5S5I - chains B and C of the 6 polymer chains in the assembly; structure by X-ray diffraction, 2.49 A resolution.

[Chain B]
Protein: Tubulin beta-2B chain
From: Bos taurus
UniProt: Q6B856 (TBB2B_BOVIN); the author numbering skips numbers that UniProt does not, so the offset changes along the chain: 1-42 = UniProt 1-42; 45-360 = UniProt 43-358; 369-455 = UniProt 359-445
Sequence (445 residues; row label = number of the first residue in the row; note: 10 numbers in that range are skipped by the numbering (no residue carries them; nothing is unmodelled there)):
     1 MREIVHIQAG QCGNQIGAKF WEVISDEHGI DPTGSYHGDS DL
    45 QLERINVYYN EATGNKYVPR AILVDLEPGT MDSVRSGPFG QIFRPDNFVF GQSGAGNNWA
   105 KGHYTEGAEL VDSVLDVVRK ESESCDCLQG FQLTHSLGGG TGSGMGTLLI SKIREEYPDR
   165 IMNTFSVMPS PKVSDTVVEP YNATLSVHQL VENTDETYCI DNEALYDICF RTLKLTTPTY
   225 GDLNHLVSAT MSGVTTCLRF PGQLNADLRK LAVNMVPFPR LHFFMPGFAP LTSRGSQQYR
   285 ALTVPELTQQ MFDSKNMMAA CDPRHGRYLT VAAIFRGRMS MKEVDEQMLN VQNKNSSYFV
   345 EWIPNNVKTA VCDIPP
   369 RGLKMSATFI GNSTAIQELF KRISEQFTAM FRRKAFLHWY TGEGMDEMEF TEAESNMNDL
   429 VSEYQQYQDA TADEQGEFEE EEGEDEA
Unresolved in the structure: 279-280, 438-455
Bound ions: Mg2+: Gln11 (together with GDP); Ca2+: Glu113 (shared with Glu284(C) of chain C)
Ligand contacts: GDP (guanosine-5'-diphosphate): Gly10, Gln11, Cys12, Gln15, Ile16, Asp69, Ala99, Asn101, Ser140, Gly142, Gly143, Gly144, Thr145, Gly146, Ser147, Val171, Pro173, Val177, Asp179, Glu183, Asn206, Leu209, Tyr224, Leu227, Asn228
Curated features (UniProtKB/Swiss-Prot):
  - motif: Met1 to Ile4 (MREI motif)
  - binding site (GTP): Gln11, Glu71, Ser140, Gly144, Thr145, Gly146, Asn206, Asn228
  - binding site (Mg(2+)): Glu71
  - modified residue: Ser40 (Phosphoserine), Thr57 (Phosphothreonine), Lys60 (N6-acetyllysine), Ser174 (Phosphoserine), Thr287 (Phosphothreonine), Thr292 (Phosphothreonine), Arg320 (Omega-N-methylarginine), Glu448 (5-glutamyl polyglutamate)
  - cross-link (Glycyl lysine isopeptide (Lys-Gly)): Lys60 (interchain with G-Cter in ubiquitin), Lys326 (interchain with G-Cter in ubiquitin)

[Chain C]
Protein: Tubulin alpha-1B chain
From: Bos taurus
UniProt: P81947 (TBA1B_BOVIN); residue numbers follow UniProt; this construct covers 1-451
Sequence (451 residues; each row starts with the number of its first residue):
     1 MRECISIHVG QAGVQIGNAC WELYCLEHGI QPDGQMPSDK TIGGGDDSFN TFFSETGAGK
    61 HVPRAVFVDL EPTVIDEVRT GTYRQLFHPE QLITGKEDAA NNYARGHYTI GKEIIDLVLD
   121 RIRKLADQCT GLQGFLVFHS FGGGTGSGFT SLLMERLSVD YGKKSKLEFS IYPAPQVSTA
   181 VVEPYNSILT THTTLEHSDC AFMVDNEAIY DICRRNLDIE RPTYTNLNRL ISQIVSSITA
   241 SLRFDGALNV DLTEFQTNLV PYPRIHFPLA TYAPVISAEK AYHEQLSVAE ITNACFEPAN
   301 QMVKCDPRHG KYMACCLLYR GDVVPKDVNA AIATIKTKRS IQFVDWCPTG FKVGINYQPP
   361 TVVPGGDLAK VQRAVCMLSN TTAIAEAWAR LDHKFDLMYA KRAFVHWYVG EGMEEGEFSE
   421 AREDMAALEK DYEEVGVDSV EGEGEEEGEE Y
Unresolved in the structure: 441-451
Bound ions: Ca2+ site 1: Asp39, Thr41, Gly44, Glu55; Ca2+ site 2: Glu284 (shared with Glu113(B) of chain B)
Ligand contacts:
  - GTP (guanosine-5'-triphosphate): Gly10, Gln11, Ala12, Gln15, Ile16, Asp69, Asp98, Ala99, Ala100, Asn101, Ser140, Gly142, Gly143, Gly144, Thr145, Gly146, Ile171, Pro173, Val177, Ser178, Thr179, Glu183, Asn206, Tyr224, Leu227, Asn228, Ile231
  - X0G (4-[(3-cyclopropyl-1,2,4-oxadiazol-5-yl)methyl]morpholine): Cys4, Gln133, Gly134, Phe135, Leu136, Ser165, Leu167, Cys200, Phe202, Ile238, Leu242, Leu252, Thr253, Phe255, Gln256, Leu259

[Interface between chain B and chain C]
Contacting residue pairs (40):
  Gln96(B) - Met1(C)
  Gln96(B) - Arg2(C)
  Ser97(B) - Arg2(C)
  Gly100(B) - Thr257(C)
  Asn101(B) - Glu254(C)
  Asp179(B) - Glu254(C)
  Asp179(B) - Lys352(C)  hydrogen bond (backbone-side chain)
  Thr180(B) - Glu254(C)
  Thr180(B) - Asn258(C)
  Val181(B) - Asn258(C)  hydrogen bond (backbone-side chain)
  Val181(B) - Pro348(C)  hydrophobic
  Thr221(B) - Lys326(C)
  Thr221(B) - Asn329(C)
  Ala397(B) - Trp346(C)
  Met398(B) - Trp346(C)
  Arg400(B) - Asp345(C)  salt bridge
  Arg400(B) - Ser439(C)  hydrogen bond
  Arg401(B) - Tyr262(C)  hydrogen bond (backbone-side chain)
  Arg401(B) - Asp345(C)  salt bridge
  Arg401(B) - Trp346(C)
  Arg401(B) - Glu434(C)  hydrogen bond (side chain-backbone)
  Arg401(B) - Val435(C)
  Arg401(B) - Val437(C)  hydrogen bond (side chain-backbone)
  Arg401(B) - Asp438(C)
  Arg401(B) - Ser439(C)  hydrogen bond
  Lys402(B) - Tyr262(C)
  Ala403(B) - Tyr262(C)
  Ala403(B) - Trp346(C)  hydrophobic
  Phe404(B) - Thr257(C)
  Phe404(B) - Asn258(C)
  Phe404(B) - Val260(C)
  Phe404(B) - Pro261(C)  hydrogen bond (backbone-backbone)
  Phe404(B) - Trp346(C)  hydrophobic
  His406(B) - Val260(C)  hydrogen bond (side chain-backbone)
  His406(B) - Pro261(C)
  His406(B) - Tyr262(C)
  His406(B) - Pro263(C)
  Trp407(B) - Gln256(C)
  Trp407(B) - Thr257(C)  hydrogen bond (side chain-backbone)
  Trp407(B) - Val260(C)
Other interface residues (no listed pair), chain B (18 interface residues in all): Val182
Other interface residues (no listed pair), chain C (22 interface residues in all): Pro325

[In short]
Chain B and chain C form an interface of 18 and 22 residues respectively, with 10 hydrogen bonds and 2 salt
bridges. Polar contacts include Arg400(B)-Asp345(C), Arg401(B)-Asp345(C) and Asp179(B)-Lys352(C). Chain B
binds GDP. Bound to chain C: GTP and compound X0G.
Chain B is Tubulin beta-2B chain and chain C is Tubulin alpha-1B chain, both from Bos taurus; the structure,
Tubulin-Z295848548-complex, was determined by X-ray diffraction, deposited together with 5S4L, 5S4M, 5S4N,
5S4O, 5S4P, 5S4Q and 52 further entries.
